Entry 8SIY (electron microscopy, 2.90 A resolution); this record covers chains F and L of the 12 polymer chains in the assembly.

== Chain F ==
Protein: Histone H2B
Organism: Xenopus laevis
Reference sequence: P02281 (H2B11_XENLA); residues 4-125 here correspond to UniProt positions 5-126 (UniProt number = residue number + 1)
Sequence (122 residues; each row starts with the number of its first residue):
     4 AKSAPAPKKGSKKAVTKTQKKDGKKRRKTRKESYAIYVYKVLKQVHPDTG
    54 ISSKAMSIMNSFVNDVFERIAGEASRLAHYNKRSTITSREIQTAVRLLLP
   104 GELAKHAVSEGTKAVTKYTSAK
Disordered / not traced: 4-30, 125
Construct notes: variant Thr32 (Ser33 in P02281)
UniProt features mapped onto this chain:
  - modified residue: Lys5 (N6-acetyllysine), Lys12 (N6-acetyllysine), Ser14 (Phosphoserine), Lys15 (N6-acetyllysine), Lys20 (N6-acetyllysine)
  - glycosylation: Ser112 (O-linked (GlcNAc) serine)
  - cross-link: Lys120 (Glycyl lysine isopeptide (Lys-Gly) (interchain with G-Cter in ubiquitin))

== Chain L ==
Molecule: Widom 601 DNA
Organism: synthetic construct
Sequence (153 nucleotides; row label = number of the first residue in the row; numbers below 1 keep their minus sign (DA-76 is residue -76)):
   -76 ATCACAGGATGTATATATCTGACACGTGCCTGGAGACTAGGGAGTAATCC
   -26 CCTTGGCGGTTAAAACGCGGGGGACAGCGCGTACGTGCGTTTAAGCGGTG
    24 CTAGAGCTGTCTACGACCAATTGAGCGGCCTCGGCACCGGGATTCTCCAG
    74 GAT
Disordered / not traced: -76 to -72, 76

== Interface between chain F and chain L ==
Pairs across the interface (12):
  Lys31(F) - DG50(L)  phosphate contact
  Lys31(F) - DG51(L)  salt bridge to the phosphate
  Thr32(F) - DG50(L)  phosphate contact
  Arg33(F) - DC49(L)  sugar contact
  Arg33(F) - DG50(L)  phosphate contact
  Lys34(F) - DC49(L)  sugar contact
  Lys34(F) - DG50(L)  hydrogen bond to the phosphate
  Glu35(F) - DC49(L)  phosphate contact
  Ser36(F) - DC49(L)  hydrogen bond to the phosphate
  Ile39(F) - DG48(L)  phosphate contact
  Ile39(F) - DC49(L)  phosphate contact
  Tyr40(F) - DG48(L)  hydrogen bond to the phosphate
Interface residues without a listed pair, chain F (9 interface residues in all): Thr88
Interface residues without a listed pair, chain L (5 interface residues in all): DG38

== Overview ==
The interface between chain F and chain L involves 9 residues on one side and 5 on the other, with 3 hydrogen
bonds and 1 salt bridge. Among the polar pairs are Lys34(F)-DG50(L), Ser36(F)-DC49(L) and Tyr40(F)-DG48(L).
Chain F is Histone H2B (Xenopus laevis) and chain L is Widom 601 DNA (synthetic construct); the structure,
Origin Recognition Complex Associated (ORCA) protein bound to H4K20me3-nucleosome, was determined by electron
microscopy (same publication as 8SIU).
